PDB entry 3KSB | X-ray diffraction, 3.50 A resolution | chains D and E of the 6 polymer chains in the assembly

Chain D:
Name: DNA topoisomerase 4 subunit B
Source organism: Streptococcus pneumoniae
Notes: EC 5.99.1.-
Reference sequence: Q59961 (PARE_STRPN); numbering as in UniProt (aligned over 404-647)
Sequence (268 residues; row label = number of the first residue in the row):
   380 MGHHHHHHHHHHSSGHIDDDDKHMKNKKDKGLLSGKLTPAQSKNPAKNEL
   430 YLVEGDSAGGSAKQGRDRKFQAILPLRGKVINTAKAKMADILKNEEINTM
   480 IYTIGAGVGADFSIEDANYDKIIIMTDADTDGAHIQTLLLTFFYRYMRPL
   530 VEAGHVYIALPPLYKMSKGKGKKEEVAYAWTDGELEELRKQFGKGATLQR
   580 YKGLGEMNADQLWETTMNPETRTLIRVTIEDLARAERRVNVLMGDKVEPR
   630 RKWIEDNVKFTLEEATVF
Unresolved in the structure: 380-414, 465-467, 488-489, 495, 548-550, 572-574, 641-647
Differences from the reference sequence: initiating methionine (380); expression tag (381-403)
Ligand contacts: Mg2+ (MG): Glu433, Asp506, Asp508, Gly582
UniProt features mapped onto this chain:
  - binding site (Mg(2+)): Glu433, Asp506, Asp508
  - site (Interaction with DNA): Lys458, Asn461, His513, Arg629

Chain E:
Molecule: 34-nt DNA strand
Sequence (34 nucleotides; each row starts with the number of its first residue):
     1 ACCAAGGTCATGAATGACTATGCACGTAAAACAG
Unresolved in the structure: 1-8, 27-34

How chain D and chain E interact:
Contacting residue pairs (16; chain D residue first):
  Lys458(D) - DT21(E)  sugar contact
  Lys458(D) - DG22(E)  sugar contact
  Val459(D) - DG22(E)  sugar contact
  Ile460(D) - DT21(E)  phosphate contact
  Ile460(D) - DG22(E)  phosphate contact
  Asn461(D) - DG22(E)  hydrogen bond to the phosphate
  Asn461(D) - DC23(E)  hydrogen bond to the phosphate
  Lys464(D) - DC23(E)  salt bridge to the phosphate
  Lys464(D) - DA24(E)  salt bridge to the phosphate
  His513(D) - DG22(E)  hydrogen bond to the phosphate
  His513(D) - DC23(E)  salt bridge to the phosphate
  Leu517(D) - DG22(E)  sugar contact
  Val626(D) - DA24(E)  phosphate contact
  Val626(D) - DC25(E)  phosphate contact
  Arg629(D) - DA24(E)  salt bridge to the phosphate
  Arg630(D) - DC25(E)  salt bridge to the phosphate
Interface residues without a listed pair, chain D (12 interface residues in all): Arg456, Met622
Interface residues without a listed pair, chain E (6 interface residues in all): DA20

Overview:
12 residues of chain D face 6 of chain E across their interface, with 3 hydrogen bonds and 5 salt bridges.
Polar pairs include Asn461(D)-DG22(E), Asn461(D)-DC23(E) and His513(D)-DG22(E). Ligands of chain D: Mg2+. From
UniProt: 3 Mg2+-binding residues on chain D.
Here chain D is DNA topoisomerase 4 subunit B (Streptococcus pneumoniae) and chain E is a 34-nt DNA strand.
Entry 3KSB (Detailed structural insight into the DNA cleavage complex of type IIA topoisomerases (re-sealed
form)) was determined by X-ray diffraction, deposited together with 3KSA, 3LTN and 3K9F.
